Entry 8SX3 (electron microscopy, 4.00 A resolution); this record covers chains C and H of the 5 polymer chains in the assembly.

[Chain C]
Molecule: 10E8-GT10.2 immunogen
Organism: synthetic construct
Chain sequence (187 residues; each row starts with the number of its first residue):
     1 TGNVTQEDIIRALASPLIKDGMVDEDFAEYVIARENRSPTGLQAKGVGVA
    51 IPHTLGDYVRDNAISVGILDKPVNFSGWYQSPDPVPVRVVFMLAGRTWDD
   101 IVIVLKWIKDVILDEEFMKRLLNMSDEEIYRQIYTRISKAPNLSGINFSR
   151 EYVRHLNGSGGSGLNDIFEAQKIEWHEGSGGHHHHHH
Not modelled in the structure: 1-3, 158-187
Covalently attached groups: N-acetylglucosamine (NAG) linked to Asn74

[Chain H]
Molecule: 10E8 Fab heavy chain
Organism: Homo sapiens
Notes: antibody fragment or engineered binder
Chain sequence (234 residues; numbered 1 to 234; the number before each row is that of its first residue):
     1 EVQLVESGGGLVKPGGSLRLSCSASGFDFDNAWMTWVRQPPGKGLEWVGR
    51 ITGPGEGWSVDYAAPVEGRFTISRLNSINFLYLEMNNLRMEDSGLYFCAR
   101 TGKYYDFWSGYPPGEEYFQDWGRGTLVTVSSASTKGPSVFPLAPSSKSTS
   151 GGTAALGCLVKDYFPEPVTVSWNSGALTSGVHTFPAVLQSSGLYSLSSVV
   201 TVPSSSLGTQTYICNVNHKPSNTKVDKKVEPKSC
Not modelled in the structure: 1, 131-234
Cystine bridges: Cys22-Cys98

[Chain C / chain H interface]
Contacting residue pairs (28; chain C residue first):
  Leu42(C) - Phe107(H)  hydrophobic
  Gln43(C) - Trp108(H)
  Asp57(C) - Pro54(H)
  Asp57(C) - Gly55(H)  hydrogen bond (side chain-backbone)
  Tyr79(C) - Asp106(H)  hydrogen bond
  Tyr79(C) - Phe107(H)  hydrogen bond (side chain-backbone)
  Tyr79(C) - Trp108(H)
  Arg96(C) - Gly55(H)
  Thr97(C) - Gly55(H)
  Thr97(C) - Glu56(H)
  Trp98(C) - Trp33(H)  hydrophobic
  Trp98(C) - Glu56(H)
  Trp98(C) - Thr101(H)
  Trp98(C) - Gly102(H)
  Trp98(C) - Lys103(H)
  Asp99(C) - Pro113(H)
  Val102(C) - Lys103(H)
  Val102(C) - Tyr105(H)  hydrophobic
  Val102(C) - Pro112(H)  hydrophobic
  Val102(C) - Pro113(H)
  Val102(C) - Gly114(H)
  Ile103(C) - Pro112(H)  hydrophobic
  Leu105(C) - Phe107(H)
  Lys106(C) - Tyr105(H)
  Ile108(C) - Phe107(H)  hydrophobic
  Lys109(C) - Phe107(H)
  Lys109(C) - Trp108(H)  hydrogen bond (side chain-backbone)
  Lys109(C) - Gly110(H)
Interface residues without a listed pair, chain C (15 interface residues in all): Leu55
Interface residues without a listed pair, chain H (16 interface residues in all): Glu116

[In short]
15 residues of chain C and 16 residues of chain H are in contact, with 4 hydrogen bonds. Among the polar pairs
are Asp57(C)-Gly55(H), Tyr79(C)-Asp106(H) and Tyr79(C)-Phe107(H). N-acetylglucosamine is covalently linked to
Asn74(C).
Here chain C is 10E8-GT10.2 immunogen (synthetic construct) and chain H is 10E8 Fab heavy chain (Homo
sapiens). Entry 8SX3 (10E8-GT10.2 immunogen in complex with human Fab 10E8 and mouse Fab W6-10) was determined
by electron microscopy together with 8TZN, 8U03, 8U08 and 8V2E from the same study.
